PDB entry 7AI6 | electron microscopy, 6.90 A resolution (low resolution: residue-level contacts below are approximate; hydrogen-bond / salt-bridge calls are withheld) | chains B and D of the 4 polymer chains in the assembly

# Chain B
Protein: DNA mismatch repair protein MutS
From: Escherichia coli (strain K12)
UniProt: P23909 (MUTS_ECOLI); numbering as in UniProt (aligned over 1-853)
Chain sequence (853 residues; row label = number of the first residue in the row):
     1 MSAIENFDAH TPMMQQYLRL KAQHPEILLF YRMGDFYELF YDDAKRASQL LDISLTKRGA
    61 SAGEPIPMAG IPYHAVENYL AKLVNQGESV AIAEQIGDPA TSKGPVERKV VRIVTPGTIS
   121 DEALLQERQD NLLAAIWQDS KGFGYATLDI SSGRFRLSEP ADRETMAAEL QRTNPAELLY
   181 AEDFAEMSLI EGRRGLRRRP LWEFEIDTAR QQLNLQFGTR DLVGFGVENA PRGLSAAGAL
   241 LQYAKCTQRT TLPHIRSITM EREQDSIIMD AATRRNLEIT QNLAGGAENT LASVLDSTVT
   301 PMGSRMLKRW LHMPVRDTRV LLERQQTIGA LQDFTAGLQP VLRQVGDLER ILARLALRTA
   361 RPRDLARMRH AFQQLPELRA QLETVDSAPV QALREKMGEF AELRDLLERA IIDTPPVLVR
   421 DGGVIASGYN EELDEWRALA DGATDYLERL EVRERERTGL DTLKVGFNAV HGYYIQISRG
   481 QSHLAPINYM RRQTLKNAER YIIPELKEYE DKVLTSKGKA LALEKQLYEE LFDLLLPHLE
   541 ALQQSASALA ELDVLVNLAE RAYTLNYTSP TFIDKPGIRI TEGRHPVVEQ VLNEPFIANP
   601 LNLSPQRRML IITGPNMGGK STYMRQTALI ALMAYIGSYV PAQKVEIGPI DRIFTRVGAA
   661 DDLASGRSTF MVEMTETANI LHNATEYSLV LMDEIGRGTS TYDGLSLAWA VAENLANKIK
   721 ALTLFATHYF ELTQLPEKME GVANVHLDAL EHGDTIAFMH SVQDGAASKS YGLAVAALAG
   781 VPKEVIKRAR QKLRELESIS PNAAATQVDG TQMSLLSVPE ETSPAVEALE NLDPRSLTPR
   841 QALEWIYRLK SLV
Disordered / not traced: 1, 659-668, 801-853
Differences from the reference sequence: engineered mutation Ala93 (Cys in P23909), Ser235 (Cys in P23909), Ala239 (Cys in P23909), Cys246 (Asp in P23909), Ser297 (Cys in P23909), Ser569 (Cys in P23909), Val711 (Cys in P23909), Arg835 (Asp in P23909)
Curated features (UniProtKB/Swiss-Prot):
  - binding site (ATP): Gly614 to Ser621

# Chain D
Molecule: 25-nt DNA strand
Sequence (25 nucleotides; each row starts with the number of its first residue):
    22 CACCGAGCTT GATCCTCGAT GATCC

# How chain B and chain D interact
Contacting residue pairs (13; chain B residue first):
  Thr11(B) with DA43(D)
  Pro12(B) with DA43(D)
  Met13(B) with DA43(D)
  Ser61(B) with DT44(D)
  Asp98(B) with DT41(D)
  Pro99(B) with DT41(D); DG42(D)
  Ala100(B) with DT41(D)
  Ser102(B) with DG42(D)
  Val106(B) with DG42(D)
  Val470(B) with DC38(D); DG39(D)
  Asn497(B) with DA27(D)
Also at the interface, not in a pair above, chain B (13 interface residues in all): Gly104, Pro105
Also at the interface, not in a pair above, chain D (8 interface residues in all): DG28

# In short
13 residues of chain B and 8 residues of chain D are in contact. From UniProt: 8 ATP-binding residues on chain
B.
Chain B is DNA mismatch repair protein MutS (Escherichia coli (strain K12)) and chain D is a 25-nt DNA strand;
the structure, MutS in mismatch bound state, was determined by electron microscopy (same publication as 7AI5,
7AI7, 7AIB and 7AIC).
